PDB entry 8OST | electron microscopy, 3.69 A resolution | chains A and C of the 3 polymer chains in the assembly

Chain A:
Name: Terminal uridylyltransferase 4
From: Homo sapiens
Notes: EC 2.7.7.52
Reference sequence: Q5TAX3 (TUT4_HUMAN); numbering as in UniProt (aligned over 1-1644)
Chain sequence (1644 residues; numbered 1 to 1644; the number before each row is that of its first residue):
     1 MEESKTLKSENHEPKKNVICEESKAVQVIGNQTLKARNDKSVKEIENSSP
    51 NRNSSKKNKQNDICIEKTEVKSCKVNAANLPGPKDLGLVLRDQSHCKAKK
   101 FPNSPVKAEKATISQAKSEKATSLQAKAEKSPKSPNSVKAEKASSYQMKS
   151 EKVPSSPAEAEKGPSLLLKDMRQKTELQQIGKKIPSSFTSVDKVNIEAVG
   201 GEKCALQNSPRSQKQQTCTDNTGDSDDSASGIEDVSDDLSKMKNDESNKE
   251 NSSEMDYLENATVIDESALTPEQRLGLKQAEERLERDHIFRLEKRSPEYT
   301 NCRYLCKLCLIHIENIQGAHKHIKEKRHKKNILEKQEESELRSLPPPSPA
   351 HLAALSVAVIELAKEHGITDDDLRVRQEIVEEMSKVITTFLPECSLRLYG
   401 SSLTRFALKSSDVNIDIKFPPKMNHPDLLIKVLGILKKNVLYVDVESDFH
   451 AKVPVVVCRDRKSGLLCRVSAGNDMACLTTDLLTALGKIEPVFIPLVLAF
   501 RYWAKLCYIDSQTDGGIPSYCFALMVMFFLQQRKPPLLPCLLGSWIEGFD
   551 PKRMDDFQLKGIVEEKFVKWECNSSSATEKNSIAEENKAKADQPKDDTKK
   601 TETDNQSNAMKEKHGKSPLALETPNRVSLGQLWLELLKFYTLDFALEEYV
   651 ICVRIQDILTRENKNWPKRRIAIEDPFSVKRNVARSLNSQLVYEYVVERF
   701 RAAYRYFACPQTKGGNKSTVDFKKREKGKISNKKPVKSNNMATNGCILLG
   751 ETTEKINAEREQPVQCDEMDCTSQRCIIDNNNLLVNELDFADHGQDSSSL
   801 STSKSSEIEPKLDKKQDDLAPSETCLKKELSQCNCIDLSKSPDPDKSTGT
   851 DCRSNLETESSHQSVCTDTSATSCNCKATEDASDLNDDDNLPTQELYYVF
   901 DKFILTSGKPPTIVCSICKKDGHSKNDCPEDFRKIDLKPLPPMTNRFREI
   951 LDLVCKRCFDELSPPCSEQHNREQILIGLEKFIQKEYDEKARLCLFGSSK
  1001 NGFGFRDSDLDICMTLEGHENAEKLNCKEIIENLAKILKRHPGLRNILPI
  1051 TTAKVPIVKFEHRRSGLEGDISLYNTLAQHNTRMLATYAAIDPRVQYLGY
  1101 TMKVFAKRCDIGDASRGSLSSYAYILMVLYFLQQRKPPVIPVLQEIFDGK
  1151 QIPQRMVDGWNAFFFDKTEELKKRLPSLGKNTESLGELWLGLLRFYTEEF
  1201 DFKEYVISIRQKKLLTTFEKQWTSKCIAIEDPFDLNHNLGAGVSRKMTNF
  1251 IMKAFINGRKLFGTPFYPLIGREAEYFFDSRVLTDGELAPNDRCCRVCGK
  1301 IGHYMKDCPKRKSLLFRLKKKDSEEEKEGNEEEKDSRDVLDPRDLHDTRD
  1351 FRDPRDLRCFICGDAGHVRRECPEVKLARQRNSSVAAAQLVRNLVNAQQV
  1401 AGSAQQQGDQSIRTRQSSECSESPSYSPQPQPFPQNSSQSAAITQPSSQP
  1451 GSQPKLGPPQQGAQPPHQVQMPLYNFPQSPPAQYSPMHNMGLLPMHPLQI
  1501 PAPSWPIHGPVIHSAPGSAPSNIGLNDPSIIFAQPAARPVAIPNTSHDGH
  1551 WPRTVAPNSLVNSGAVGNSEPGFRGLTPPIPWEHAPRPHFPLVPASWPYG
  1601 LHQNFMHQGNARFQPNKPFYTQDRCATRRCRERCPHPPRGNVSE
Unresolved in the structure: 1-273, 379, 459-465, 573-618, 718-1644
Swiss-Prot annotation at these positions:
  - zinc finger: Ile913 to Glu930 (CCHC-type 1), Arg1293 to Lys1310 (CCHC-type 2), Leu1357 to Glu1374 (CCHC-type 3)
  - binding site (Zn(2+)): Cys306, Cys309, His322, His328
  - binding site (UTP): Ser998 to Asn1001, Ser1008 to Asp1011, Asn1081, Lys1103, Ser1121 to Ile1125, His1237
  - binding site (Mg(2+)): Asp1009, Asp1011
  - modified residue: Ser104 (Phosphoserine), Ser134 (Phosphoserine), Ser156 (Phosphoserine), Arg1624 (Omega-N-methylarginine)
  - mutagenesis: Ser253 to Leu333 (Loss of interaction with LIN28A and pre-let-7 RNA), Cys306 (C306A: Loss of LIN28A and pre-let-7 RNA binding and loss of pre-let-7 RNA uridylylation; when associated with A-309), Cys309 (C309A: Loss of LIN28A and pre-let-7 RNA binding and loss of pre-let-7 RNA uridylylation; when associated with A-306), Lys321 (K321A: Strongly decreased LIN28A and pre-let-7 RNA binding and pre-let-7 RNA uridylylation; when associated with A-324), Lys324 (K324A: Strongly decreased LIN28A and pre-let-7 RNA binding and pre-let-7 RNA uridylylation; when associated with A-321), Lys326 to Arg327 (Strongly decreased LIN28A and pre-let-7 RNA binding and pre-let-7 RNA uridylylation), Lys329 to Lys330 (Decreased LIN28A and pre-let-7 RNA binding and pre-let-7 RNA uridylylation), His450 (H450A: Decreased LIN28A and pre-let-7 RNA binding and pre-let-7 RNA uridylylation; when associated with A-452), Lys452 (K452A: Decreased LIN28A and pre-let-7 RNA binding and pre-let-7 RNA uridylylation; when associated with A-450), Arg669 to Arg670 (Decreased LIN28A and pre-let-7 RNA binding and pre-let-7 RNA uridylylation), Asp1011 (D1011A: Loss of nucleotidyltransferase activity and stabilization of pre-let-7 miRNAs. Abolishes inhibition of LIRE1 retrotransposition)
From the paper describing this entry:
  - binding site for pre-let7-g (chain C): Arg283, His320, Lys321, Lys324, Arg327, Pro667, Arg669, Arg670, Asn688, Leu691

Chain C:
Molecule: pre-let7-g
Sequence (69 nucleotides; numbered 4 to 72; the number before each row is that of its first residue):
     4 GGUAGUAGUUUGUACAGUUUGAGGGUCUAUGAUACAACCCGGUACAGGAG
    54 AUAACUGUACAGGCCACUG
Differences from the reference sequence: conflict A39 (C144539 in 15281257)

Interface between chain A and chain C:
Pairs across the interface - 14 pairs, chain A then chain C:
  His320(A) - A52(C)  stacking on the base
  Lys321(A) - A19(C)  sugar contact
  Lys324(A) - G53(C)  salt bridge to the phosphate
  Lys324(A) - A54(C)  salt bridge to the phosphate
  Lys326(A) - C18(C)  phosphate contact
  Arg327(A) - A17(C)  hydrogen bond to the sugar
  Arg327(A) - C18(C)  phosphate contact
  Arg669(A) - G15(C)  base contact
  Arg669(A) - C63(C)  hydrogen bond to the sugar
  Arg669(A) - A64(C)  hydrogen bond to the sugar
  Arg670(A) - G65(C)  sugar contact
  Asn688(A) - A64(C)  sugar contact
  Asn688(A) - G65(C)  sugar contact
  Leu691(A) - U16(C)  phosphate contact
Also at the interface, not in a pair above, chain A (14 interface residues in all): Gln279, Arg283, Ile316, Gln317, Pro667
Also at the interface, not in a pair above, chain C (13 interface residues in all): G50, G51

Overview:
14 residues of chain A face 13 of chain C across their interface; the contacts include 3 hydrogen bonds, 2
salt bridges and 1 aromatic stacking contact. Polar contacts include Arg327(A)-A17(C), Arg669(A)-C63(C) and
Arg669(A)-A64(C). The paper reports a binding site for pre-let7-g (chain C) at Arg283(A), His320(A) and
Lys321(A) among others.
Here chain A is Terminal uridylyltransferase 4 (Homo sapiens) and chain C is pre-let7-g. Entry 8OST (Structure
of human terminal uridylyltransferase 4 (TUT4, ZCCHC11) in complex with pre-let7g miRNA and Lin28A) was
determined by electron microscopy together with 8OEF, 8OPP, 8OPS and 8OPT from the same study.
